3D9M - chains B and Z; structure by X-ray diffraction, 1.75 A resolution.

[Chain B]
Molecule: RNA-binding protein 16
Source organism: Homo sapiens
Notes: fragment: ctd interacting domain of scaf8
Reference sequence: Q9UPN6 (RBM16_HUMAN); numbering as in UniProt (aligned over 1-136)
Amino-acid sequence (145 residues; row label = number of the first residue in the row):
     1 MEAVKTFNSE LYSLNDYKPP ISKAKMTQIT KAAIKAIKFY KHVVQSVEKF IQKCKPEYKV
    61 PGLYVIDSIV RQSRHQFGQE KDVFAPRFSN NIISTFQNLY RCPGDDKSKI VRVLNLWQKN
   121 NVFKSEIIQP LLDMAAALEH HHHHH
Not modelled in the structure: 141-145
Sequence notes: expression tag (137-145)
Curated features (UniProtKB/Swiss-Prot):
  - modified residue: Thr6 (Phosphothreonine)
  - cross-link: Lys18 (Glycyl lysine isopeptide (Lys-Gly) (interchain with G-Cter in SUMO1))
Reported in the primary citation:
  - mutagenesis - R112T: unchanged binding to Ser(P)-5-CTD
  - mutagenesis - R71A/Q72A: decreased binding to Ser(P)-2CTD
  - mutagenesis - R71A/Q72A: decreased binding to Ser(P)-5-CTD

[Chain Z]
Molecule: Ctd-peptide
Amino-acid sequence (14 residues; row label = number of the first residue in the row; numbers below 1 keep their minus sign (Tyr-6 is residue -6)):
    -6 YSPTSPSYSP TSPS
Not modelled in the structure: -6 to -2
Modified positions: Ser-2 (phosphoserine; SEP); Ser5 (phosphoserine; SEP)
Reported in the primary citation:
  - contacts within the chain: Ser2-Thr4 (hydrogen bond)

[Chain B / chain Z interface]
Contacting residue pairs (24; chain B residue first):
  Pro20(B) - Ser0(Z)
  Ile21(B) - Ser0(Z)
  Ile21(B) - Tyr1(Z)  hydrogen bond (backbone-backbone)
  Ser22(B) - Pro-1(Z)
  Ser22(B) - Ser0(Z)
  Ser22(B) - Tyr1(Z)
  Lys23(B) - Pro-1(Z)  hydrogen bond (backbone-backbone)
  Lys23(B) - Ser0(Z)
  Lys23(B) - Tyr1(Z)
  Lys23(B) - Ser5(Z)
  Met26(B) - Tyr1(Z)  hydrophobic
  Tyr64(B) - Tyr1(Z)  hydrophobic
  Asp67(B) - Tyr1(Z)  hydrogen bond
  Asp67(B) - Pro3(Z)
  Ser68(B) - Tyr1(Z)  hydrogen bond (backbone-side chain)
  Arg71(B) - Tyr1(Z)  hydrogen bond
  Arg71(B) - Ser2(Z)
  Arg71(B) - Pro3(Z)
  Arg71(B) - Ser5(Z)  hydrogen bond (side chain-backbone)
  Arg71(B) - Ser7(Z)  hydrogen bond (backbone-side chain)
  Gln72(B) - Ser7(Z)
  Arg112(B) - Thr4(Z)
  Leu116(B) - Pro3(Z)
  Leu116(B) - Thr4(Z)
Also at the interface, not in a pair above, chain B (14 interface residues in all): His75, Val113
Also at the interface, not in a pair above, chain Z (9 interface residues in all): Pro6
Interface features reported in the paper:
  - residue pairs: Arg71(B)-Ser5(Z) (hydrogen bond)
  - interface residues, chain B: Lys23(B)

[Overview]
Chain B and chain Z form an interface of 14 and 9 residues respectively; the contacts include 7 hydrogen
bonds. Polar contacts include Asp67(B)-Tyr1(Z), Ser68(B)-Tyr1(Z) and Arg71(B)-Tyr1(Z). The authors report a
hydrogen bond between Arg71(B) and Ser5(Z). The paper reports that R71A/Q72A of chain B reduce binding to
Ser(P)-2CTD; the interface residue Lys23(B).
Chain B is RNA-binding protein 16 (Homo sapiens) and chain Z is Ctd-peptide; the structure, Snapshots of the
RNA processing factor SCAF8 bound to different phosphorylated forms of the Carboxy-Terminal Domain ..., was
determined by X-ray diffraction (same publication as 3D9K, 3D9L, 3D9N, 3D9O and 3D9P).
